8FNR - chains A and B; structure by X-ray diffraction, 1.40 A resolution.

Chain A (and B):
Molecule: EF-hand domain-containing protein
Source organism: Hansschlegelia quercus
Notes: chain B of this document is another copy of the same molecule, construct and numbering; everything in this record applies to it too
Reference sequence: A0A4V2JDD3 (A0A4V2JDD3_9HYPH); numbering as in UniProt (aligned over 24-133)
Amino-acid sequence (110 residues; each row starts with the number of its first residue):
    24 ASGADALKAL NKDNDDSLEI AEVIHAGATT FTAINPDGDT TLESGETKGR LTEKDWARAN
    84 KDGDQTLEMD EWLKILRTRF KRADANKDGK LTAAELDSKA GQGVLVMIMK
Ion coordination: dysprosium ion site 1: Asn-34, Asp-36, Asp-38, Ser-40, Glu-42, Glu-45; dysprosium ion site 2: Asn-58, Asp-60, Asp-62, Thr-64, Glu-66, Glu-69; dysprosium ion site 3: Asn-83, Asp-85, Asp-87, Thr-89, Glu-91, Glu-94; dysprosium ion site 4: Asp-107, Asn-109, Asp-111, Lys-113, Glu-118
What the authors report for this chain:
  - dysprosium ion coordination: Glu-91
  - conformationally variable residues (side-chain flip): Glu-91
  - mutagenesis - R100K: decreased binding to LaIII
  - mutagenesis - R100K: unchanged binding to NdIII and DyIII

Chain A / chain B interface:
Pairs across the interface - 25 pairs, chain A then chain B:
  Ala-44(A) with Thr-63(B); Thr-64(B); Glu-91(B)
  Ile-47(A) with Met-92(B); Asp-93(B)
  His-48(A) with Thr-63(B)
  Thr-63(A) with His-48(B)
  Thr-64(A) with Ala-44(B)
  Asp-85(A) with Ile-43(B); Arg-100(B), salt bridge
  Glu-91(A) with Ala-44(B); Arg-100(B), salt bridge
  Met-92(A) with Ala-51(B), hydrophobic; Met-92(B), hydrophobic; Leu-96(B), hydrophobic
  Asp-93(A) with Ile-47(B); Leu-96(B); Arg-100(B), salt bridge
  Glu-94(A) with Arg-100(B), salt bridge
  Leu-96(A) with Met-92(B), hydrophobic; Asp-93(B)
  Arg-100(A) with Asp-85(B), salt bridge; Glu-91(B), salt bridge; Asp-93(B), salt bridge; Glu-94(B), salt bridge
Also at the interface, not in a pair above, chain A (14 interface residues in all): Ile-43, Ala-51

Overview:
Chain A and chain B each contribute 14 residues to their interface; the contacts include 8 salt bridges. Among
the polar pairs are Asp-85(A)/Arg-100(B), Glu-91(A)/Arg-100(B) and Asp-93(A)/Arg-100(B). Asn-34(A), Asp-36(A),
Asp-38(A), Ser-40(A), Glu-42(A) and Glu-45(A) form the dysprosium ion site 1. The paper reports that R100K of
chain A reduces binding to LaIII; dysprosium ion coordination by Glu-91(A).
Both chains are EF-hand domain-containing protein (Hansschlegelia quercus). Entry 8FNR (X-ray crystal
structure of Hansschlegelia quercus lanmodulin (LanM) with dysprosium (III) bound at pH 7) was determined by
X-ray diffraction together with 8DQ2 and 8FNS from the same study.
